6DFY - chains C and F of the 4 polymer chains in the assembly; structure by X-ray diffraction, 2.62 A resolution.

[Chain C]
Protein: Double homeobox protein 4
Source organism: Homo sapiens
Reference sequence: Q9UBX2 (DUX4_HUMAN); residues 5-64 here correspond to UniProt positions 94-153 (UniProt number = residue number + 89)
Amino-acid sequence (64 residues; row label = number of the first residue in the row):
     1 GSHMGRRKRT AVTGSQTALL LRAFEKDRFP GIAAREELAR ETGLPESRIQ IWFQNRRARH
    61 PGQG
Not modelled in the structure: 1-8, 63-64
Construct notes: expression tag (1-4)
UniProt features mapped onto this chain:
  - DNA-binding region: Gly-5 to Gly-64 (Homeobox 2)

[Chain F]
Molecule: 14-nt DNA strand
Source organism: synthetic construct
Sequence (14 nucleotides; numbered 12 to 25; the number before each row is that of its first residue):
    12 TTCTAATCTA ATCA

[Chain C / chain F interface]
Residue-residue contacts (10):
  Phe-29(C) / DT15(F)  phosphate contact
  Pro-30(C) / DC14(F)  phosphate contact
  Arg-35(C) / DT13(F)  salt bridge to the phosphate
  Arg-35(C) / DC14(F)  salt bridge to the phosphate
  Gln-50(C) / DT13(F)  sugar contact
  Gln-50(C) / DC14(F)  hydrogen bond to the phosphate
  Gln-54(C) / DT15(F)  base contact
  Arg-57(C) / DC14(F)  sugar contact
  Arg-57(C) / DT15(F)  salt bridge to the phosphate
  Arg-59(C) / DT18(F)  base contact

[In short]
Chain C and chain F form an interface of 7 and 4 residues respectively; the contacts include 1 hydrogen bond
and 3 salt bridges. Polar contacts include Gln-50(C)/DC14(F), Arg-35(C)/DT13(F) and Arg-35(C)/DC14(F). Curated
annotation (UniProt) lists a DNA-binding region on chain C.
Here chain C is Double homeobox protein 4 (Homo sapiens) and chain F is a 14-nt DNA strand (synthetic
construct). Entry 6DFY (Remodeled crystal structure of DNA-bound DUX4-HD2) was determined by X-ray
diffraction.
